8V6H - chains A and B of the 6 polymer chains in the assembly; structure by electron microscopy, 11.11 A resolution (very low resolution: no residue pairs are listed; an interface is given only as per-side residue counts).

Chain A:
Molecule: DNA polymerase alpha catalytic subunit
Organism: Xenopus laevis
Notes: EC 2.7.7.7
Reference sequence: Q9DE46 (DPOLA_XENLA); numbering as in UniProt (aligned over 335-1458)
Sequence (1127 residues; row label = number of the first residue in the row):
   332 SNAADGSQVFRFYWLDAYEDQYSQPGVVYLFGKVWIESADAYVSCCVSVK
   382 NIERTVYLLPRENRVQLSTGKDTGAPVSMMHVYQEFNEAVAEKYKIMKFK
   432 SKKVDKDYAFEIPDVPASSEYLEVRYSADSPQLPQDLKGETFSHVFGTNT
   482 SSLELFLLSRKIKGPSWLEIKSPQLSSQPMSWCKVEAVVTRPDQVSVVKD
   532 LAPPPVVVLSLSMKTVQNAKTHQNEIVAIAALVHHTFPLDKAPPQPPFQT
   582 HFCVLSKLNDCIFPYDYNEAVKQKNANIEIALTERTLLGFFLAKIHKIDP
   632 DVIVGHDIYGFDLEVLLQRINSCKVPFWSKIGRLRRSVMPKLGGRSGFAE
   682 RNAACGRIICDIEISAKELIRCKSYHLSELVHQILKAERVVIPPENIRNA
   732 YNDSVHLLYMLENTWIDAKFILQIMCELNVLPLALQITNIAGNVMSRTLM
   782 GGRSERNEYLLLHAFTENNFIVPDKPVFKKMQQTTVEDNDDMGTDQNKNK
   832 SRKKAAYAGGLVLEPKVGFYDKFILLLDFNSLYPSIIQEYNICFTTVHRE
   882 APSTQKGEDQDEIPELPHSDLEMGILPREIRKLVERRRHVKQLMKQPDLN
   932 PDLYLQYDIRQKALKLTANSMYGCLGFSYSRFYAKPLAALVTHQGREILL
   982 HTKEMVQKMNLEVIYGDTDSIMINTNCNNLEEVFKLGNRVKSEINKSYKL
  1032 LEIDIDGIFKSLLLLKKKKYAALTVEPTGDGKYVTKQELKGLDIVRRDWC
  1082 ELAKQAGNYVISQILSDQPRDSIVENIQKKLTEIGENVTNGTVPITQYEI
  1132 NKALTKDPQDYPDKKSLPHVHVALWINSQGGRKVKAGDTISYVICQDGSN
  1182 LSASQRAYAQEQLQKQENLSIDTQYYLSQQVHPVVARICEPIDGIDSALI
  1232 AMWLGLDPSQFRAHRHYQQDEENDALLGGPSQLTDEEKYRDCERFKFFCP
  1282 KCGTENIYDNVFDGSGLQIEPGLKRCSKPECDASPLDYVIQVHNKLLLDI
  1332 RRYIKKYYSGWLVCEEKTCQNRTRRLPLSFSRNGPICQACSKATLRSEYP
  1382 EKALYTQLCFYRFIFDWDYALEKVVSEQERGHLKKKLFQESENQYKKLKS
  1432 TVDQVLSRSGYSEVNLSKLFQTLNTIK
Not modelled in the structure: 332-338, 809-835, 883-891, 1243-1270, 1453-1458
Differences from the reference sequence: expression tag (332-334)
Bound ions: Mg2+: Asp859, Phe860, Asp1000 (together with 2'-deoxyguanosine-5'-triphosphate); Zn2+ site 1: Cys1280, Cys1283, Cys1307, Cys1312; Zn2+ site 2: Cys1345, Cys1350, Cys1368, Cys1371
Small-molecule neighbours: 2'-deoxyguanosine-5'-triphosphate (DGT): Asp859, Phe860, Asn861, Ser862, Leu863, Tyr864, Pro865, Arg918, Lys922, Lys946, Leu947, Asn950, Tyr953, Gly954, Asp1000
Swiss-Prot annotation at these positions:
  - zinc finger: Cys1280 to Pro1310 (CysA-type)
  - motif: Cys1345 to Cys1371 (CysB motif)
  - binding site (Zn(2+)): Cys1280, Cys1283, Cys1307, Cys1312, Cys1345, Cys1350, Cys1368, Cys1371

Chain B:
Molecule: DNA polymerase alpha subunit B
Organism: Xenopus laevis
Reference sequence: Q6DCZ1 (Q6DCZ1_XENLA); residues 1-598 here = UniProt positions 1-598
Sequence (601 residues; each row starts with the number of its first residue; numbers below 1 keep their minus sign (Ser-2 is residue -2)):
    -2 SNAMSVSAKSIAEELKVFDVNFEDEEVPEKMVELCTVHRLKEEDMVNEWM
    48 AFSTTRNLPLTVGNLNLLEHEVLNKKSARPRPSLKKEKHCGNRDFNTIQE
    98 LIEVETAEENLLDSYATPAKGSQKRNLSTPEHPQSKRILSINRSPHVLFS
   148 PTSFSPSATPSQKYGSRTNRGEVVTTYGELQGTTWNGGSGSNTNVELFTS
   198 LDEPLTKMYKFMFQKLMDIREVVSIKIEELGASLKDHFQIDEFTSVSLPA
   248 QETVTVLGQIGCDSNGKLNSKSVILEGDREHSAGMQVPVDLSELKDYSLF
   298 PGQVVIMEGTNSTGRRFVPTKLYEGVPLPFHQPSKEFEECPQQMVITACG
   348 PFTTSDTITYDALKDLIDIVNRDRPDICILLGPFLDAKHEQIENLQLTVT
   398 FEDVFKRCLKMIIEGTRPSGCHLVIVPSLRDVHHDPVYPQPPFSCFEPAK
   448 EDKERVHFVADPCTLSVNGVVIGMTSTDLLFHMGAEEISSSAGAPDRFSR
   498 ILRHILTQRSYYPLYPPNEEINIDYEALYSYTPMPVTPDVFIVPSELRYF
   548 IKDVTGCICINPGRLTKGLVGGTYARFLVKSGAMGSEGKRSTCISAQVVR
   598 V
Not modelled in the structure: -2 to 158, 489-492, 582-586
Differences from the reference sequence: expression tag (-2 to 0)

How chain A and chain B interact:
At this resolution (11 A) residue pairs are not listed: 36 residues of chain A and 50 of chain B lie at the interface.

In short:
Chain A and chain B form an interface of 36 and 50 residues respectively. Bound to chain A:
2'-deoxyguanosine-5'-triphosphate. Asp859(A), Phe860(A) and Asp1000(A) coordinate Mg2+. Cys1280(A),
Cys1283(A), Cys1307(A) and Cys1312(A) form the Zn2+ site 1. UniProt lists 8 Zn2+-binding residues on chain A.
Here chain A is DNA polymerase alpha catalytic subunit and chain B is DNA polymerase alpha subunit B, both
from Xenopus laevis. Entry 8V6H (DNA initiation complex (configuration 2) of Xenopus laevis DNA polymerase
alpha-primase) was determined by electron microscopy (same publication as 8G99, 8G9F, 8G9L, 8G9N, 8G9O, 8UCU
and 8 further entries).
